Entry 8D9G (electron microscopy, 2.57 A resolution); this record covers chains B and D of the 4 polymer chains in the assembly.

Chain B:
Protein: RAMP superfamily protein
Source organism: Candidatus Scalindua brodae
UniProt: A0A0B0EGF3 (A0A0B0EGF3_9BACT); numbering as in UniProt; present here: 1-236, 263-878, 895-1025, 1386-1688
Amino-acid sequence (1286 residues; numbered 1 to 1688; 402 numbers in that range are skipped by the numbering (no residue carries them; nothing is unmodelled there); the number before each row is that of its first residue):
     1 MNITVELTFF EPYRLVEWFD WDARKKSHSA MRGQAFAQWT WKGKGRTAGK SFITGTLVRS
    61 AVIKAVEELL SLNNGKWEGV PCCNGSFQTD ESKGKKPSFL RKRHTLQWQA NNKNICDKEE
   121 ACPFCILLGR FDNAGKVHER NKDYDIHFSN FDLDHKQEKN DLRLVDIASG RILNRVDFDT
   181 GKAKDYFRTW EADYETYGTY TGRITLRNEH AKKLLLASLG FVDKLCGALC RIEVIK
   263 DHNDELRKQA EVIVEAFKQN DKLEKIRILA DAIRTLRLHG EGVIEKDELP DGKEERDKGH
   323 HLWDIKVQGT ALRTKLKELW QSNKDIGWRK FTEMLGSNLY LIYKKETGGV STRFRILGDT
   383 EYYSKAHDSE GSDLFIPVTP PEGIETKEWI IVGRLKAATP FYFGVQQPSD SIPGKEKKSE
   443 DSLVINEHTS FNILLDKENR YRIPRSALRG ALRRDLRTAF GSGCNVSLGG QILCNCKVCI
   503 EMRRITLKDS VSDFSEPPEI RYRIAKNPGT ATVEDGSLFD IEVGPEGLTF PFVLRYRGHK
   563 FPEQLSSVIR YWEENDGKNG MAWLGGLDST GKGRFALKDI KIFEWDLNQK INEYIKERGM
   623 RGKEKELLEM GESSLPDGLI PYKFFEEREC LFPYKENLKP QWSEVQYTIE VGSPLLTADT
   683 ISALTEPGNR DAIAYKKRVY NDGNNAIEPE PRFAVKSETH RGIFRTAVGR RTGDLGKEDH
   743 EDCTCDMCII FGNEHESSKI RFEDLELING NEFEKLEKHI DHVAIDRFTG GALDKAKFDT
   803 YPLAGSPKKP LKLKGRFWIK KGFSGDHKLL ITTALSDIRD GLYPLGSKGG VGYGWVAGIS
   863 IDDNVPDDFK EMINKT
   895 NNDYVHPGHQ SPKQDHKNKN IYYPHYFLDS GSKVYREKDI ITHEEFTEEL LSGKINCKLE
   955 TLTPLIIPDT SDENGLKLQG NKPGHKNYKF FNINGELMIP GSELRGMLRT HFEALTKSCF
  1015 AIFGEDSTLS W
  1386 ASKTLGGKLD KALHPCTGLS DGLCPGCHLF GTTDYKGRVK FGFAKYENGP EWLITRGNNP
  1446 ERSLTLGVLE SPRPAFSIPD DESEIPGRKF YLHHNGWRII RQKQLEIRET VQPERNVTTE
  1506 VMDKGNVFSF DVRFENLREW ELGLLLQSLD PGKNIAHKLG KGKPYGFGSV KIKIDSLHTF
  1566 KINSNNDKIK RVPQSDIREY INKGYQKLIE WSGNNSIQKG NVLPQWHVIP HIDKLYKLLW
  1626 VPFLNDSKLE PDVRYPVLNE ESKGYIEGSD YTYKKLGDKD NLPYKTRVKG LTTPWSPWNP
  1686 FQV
Ion coordination: Zn2+ site 1: Cys83, Cys116, Cys122, Cys125; Zn2+ site 2: Cys486, Cys496, Cys498, Cys501; Zn2+ site 3: His742, Cys747; Zn2+ site 4: Cys1013, Cys1401, Cys1409, Cys1412

Chain D:
Molecule: 23-nt RNA strand
Source organism: Candidatus Scalindua brodae
Sequence (23 nucleotides; row label = number of the first residue in the row):
    19 UCCGGGGCAG AAAAUUGGAC GAU

How chain B and chain D interact:
Pairs across the interface - 54 pairs, chain B then chain D:
  Lys182(B) with A37(D), hydrogen bond to the sugar
  Lys184(B) with G39(D), hydrogen bond to the base
  Lys287(B) with A29(D), salt bridge to the phosphate
  Arg289(B) with U33(D), hydrogen bond to the base; U34(D), salt bridge to the phosphate
  Lys315(B) with A27(D), sugar contact
  Arg318(B) with A27(D), salt bridge to the phosphate; G28(D), salt bridge to the phosphate
  His323(B) with G28(D), phosphate contact
  Tyr362(B) with U34(D), hydrogen bond to the phosphate
  Lys366(B) with U34(D), salt bridge to the phosphate
  Ser373(B) with U34(D), sugar contact; G35(D), phosphate contact
  Arg377(B) with A37(D), hydrogen bond to the base
  Asn448(B) with U34(D), sugar contact; G35(D), phosphate contact
  Phe453(B) with U34(D), base contact
  Glu536(B) with A32(D), hydrogen bond to the sugar
  Asp537(B) with A32(D), sugar contact
  Gly538(B) with A32(D), hydrogen bond to the sugar; U33(D), phosphate contact; U34(D), hydrogen bond to the sugar
  Ser539(B) with A32(D), sugar contact; U34(D), base contact
  Leu540(B) with A32(D), base contact; U33(D), sugar contact; U34(D), base contact
  Phe541(B) with U34(D), base contact
  Asp693(B) with G28(D), base contact
  Glu743(B) with C38(D), hydrogen bond to the sugar
  Asp744(B) with C38(D), base contact
  Glu756(B) with G36(D), sugar contact; A37(D), sugar contact
  His757(B) with A37(D), sugar contact; C38(D), stacking on the base
  Ala794(B) with G25(D), base contact
  Leu795(B) with C26(D), sugar contact
  Asp796(B) with C26(D), hydrogen bond to the sugar
  Lys797(B) with C26(D), sugar contact; G28(D), hydrogen bond to the sugar; A29(D), sugar contact
  Ala798(B) with C26(D), sugar contact; G28(D), base contact
  Lys799(B) with A27(D), sugar contact; G28(D), sugar contact
  Phe800(B) with G28(D), stacking on the base
  Thr1418(B) with A30(D), base contact
  Leu1454(B) with G24(D), hydrogen bond to the base
  Glu1455(B) with G23(D), base contact; G24(D), base contact
  Ser1456(B) with G24(D), base contact
  Arg1500(B) with G23(D), base contact; G24(D), phosphate contact
  Leu1643(B) with G22(D), base contact
Interface residues without a listed pair, chain B (41 interface residues in all): Glu286, Thr374, Val535, Asn691
Interface residues without a listed pair, chain D (18 interface residues in all): A31

In short:
Chain B and chain D form an interface of 41 and 18 residues respectively, with 12 hydrogen bonds, 5 salt
bridges and 2 aromatic stacking contacts. Polar contacts include Lys184(B)-G39(D), Arg289(B)-U33(D) and
Arg377(B)-A37(D). Cys83(B), Cys116(B), Cys122(B) and Cys125(B) form the Zn2+ site 1.
Here chain B is RAMP superfamily protein and chain D is a 23-nt RNA strand, both from Candidatus Scalindua
brodae. Entry 8D9G (gRAMP-TPR-CHAT Non match PFS target RNA(Craspase)) was determined by electron microscopy
together with 8D8N, 8D97, 8D9E, 8D9F, 8D9H and 8D9I from the same study.
